9J6K - chains A and B; structure by electron microscopy, 2.68 A resolution.

# Chain A
Name: DNA damage-binding protein 1
Organism: Homo sapiens
UniProt: Q16531 (DDB1_HUMAN); residues 1-1140 here = UniProt positions 1-1140
Amino-acid sequence (1144 residues; numbered -3 to 1140; the number before each row is that of its first residue; numbers below 1 keep their minus sign (Met-3 is residue -3)):
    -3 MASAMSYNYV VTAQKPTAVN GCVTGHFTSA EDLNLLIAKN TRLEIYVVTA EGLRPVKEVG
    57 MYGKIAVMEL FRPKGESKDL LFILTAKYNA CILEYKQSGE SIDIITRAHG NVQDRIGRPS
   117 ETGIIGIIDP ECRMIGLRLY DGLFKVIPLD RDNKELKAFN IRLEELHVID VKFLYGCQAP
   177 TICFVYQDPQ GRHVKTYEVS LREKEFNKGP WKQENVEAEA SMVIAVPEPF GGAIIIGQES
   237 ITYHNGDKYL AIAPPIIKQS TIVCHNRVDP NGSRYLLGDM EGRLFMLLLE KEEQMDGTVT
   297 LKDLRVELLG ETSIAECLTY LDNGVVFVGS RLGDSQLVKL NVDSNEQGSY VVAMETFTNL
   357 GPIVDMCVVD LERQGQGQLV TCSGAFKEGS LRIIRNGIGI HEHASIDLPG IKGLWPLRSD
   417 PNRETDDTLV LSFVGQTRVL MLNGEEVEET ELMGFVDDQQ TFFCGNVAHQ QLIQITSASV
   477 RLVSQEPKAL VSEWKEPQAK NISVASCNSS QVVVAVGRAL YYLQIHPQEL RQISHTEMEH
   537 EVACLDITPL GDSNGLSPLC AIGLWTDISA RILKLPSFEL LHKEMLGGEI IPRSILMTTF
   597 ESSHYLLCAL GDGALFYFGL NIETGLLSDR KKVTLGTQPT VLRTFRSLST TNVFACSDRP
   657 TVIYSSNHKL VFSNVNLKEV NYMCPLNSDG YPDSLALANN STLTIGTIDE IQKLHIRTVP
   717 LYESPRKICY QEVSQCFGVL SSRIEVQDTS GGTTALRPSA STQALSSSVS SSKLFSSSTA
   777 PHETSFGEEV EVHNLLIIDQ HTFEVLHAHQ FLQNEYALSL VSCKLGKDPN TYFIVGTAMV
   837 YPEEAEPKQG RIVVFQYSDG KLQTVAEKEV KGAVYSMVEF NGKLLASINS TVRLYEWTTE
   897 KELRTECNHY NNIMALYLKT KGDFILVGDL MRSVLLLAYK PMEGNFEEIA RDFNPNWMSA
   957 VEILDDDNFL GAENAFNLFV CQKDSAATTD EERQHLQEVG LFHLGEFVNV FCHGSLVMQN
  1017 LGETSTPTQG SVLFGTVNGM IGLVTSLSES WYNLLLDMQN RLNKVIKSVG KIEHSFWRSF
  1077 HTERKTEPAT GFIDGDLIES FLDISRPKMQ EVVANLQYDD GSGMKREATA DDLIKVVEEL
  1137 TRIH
Disordered / not traced: -3 to 0, 774-778, 1016-1022, 1111-1123
Sequence notes: initiating methionine (-3); expression tag (-2 to 0)
Curated features (UniProtKB/Swiss-Prot):
  - modified residue: Ser2 (N-acetylserine), Lys1067 (N6-acetyllysine), Thr1125 (Phosphothreonine)
  - cross-link: Lys1121 (Glycyl lysine isopeptide (Lys-Gly) (interchain with G-Cter in SUMO2))
  - natural variant: Asp184 to Gln186 (deletion: In WHIKERS), Arg188 (R188Q: In WHIKERS; R188W: In WHIKERS), Glu213 (E213K: In WHIKERS), Phe429 (F429V: In WHIKERS)
  - mutagenesis: Tyr316 to Asn319 (Impairs interaction with DDA1), Glu537 (E537A: Slightly impairs interaction with CUL4A), Trp561 (W561A: Strongly impairs interaction with CUL4A), Glu840 to Glu842 (Impairs interaction with AMBRA1, DTL, DET1, DCAF1, DCAF5, DCAF11 and DCAF8), Met910 to Tyr913 (Impairs interaction with AMBRA1, DTL and DCAF5), Trp953 (W953A: Impairs interaction with AMBRA1, ERCC8, DCAF5 and DCAF11)
Disulfides: Cys18-Cys313

# Chain B
Name: Protein X
Organism: Hepatitis B virus
UniProt: Q77UW5 (Q77UW5_HBV); numbering as in UniProt (aligned over 1-154)
Amino-acid sequence (171 residues; each row starts with the number of its first residue; numbers below 1 keep their minus sign (Met-16 is residue -16)):
   -16 MASAWSHPQF EKGSGSGMAA RLYCQLDPSR DVLCLRPVGA ESRGRPLSGP LGTLSSPSPS
    44 AVPADHGAHL SLRGLPVCAF SSAGPCALRF TSARCMETTV NAHQILPKVL HKRTLGLPAM
   104 STTDLEAYFK DCVFKDWEEL GEEIRLKVFV LGGCRHKLVC APAPCNFFTS A
Disordered / not traced: -16 to 86, 113-154
Sequence notes: initiating methionine (-16); expression tag (-15 to 0)

# Interface between chain A and chain B
Contacting residue pairs - 28 pairs, chain A then chain B:
  Arg327(A) with Leu98(B), hydrogen bond (side chain-backbone); Gly99(B); Leu100(B)
  Pro358(A) with Thr97(B); Leu98(B)
  Val360(A) with Thr97(B)
  Arg722(A) with His94(B), hydrogen bond
  Tyr812(A) with Pro90(B), hydrophobic; His94(B)
  Glu840(A) with Ile88(B)
  Ala841(A) with Gln87(B); Ile88(B)
  Glu842(A) with Ile88(B)
  Pro843(A) with Pro90(B), hydrophobic
  Met910(A) with Leu89(B), hydrophobic
  Leu912(A) with Leu93(B), hydrophobic
  Met927(A) with Phe112(B), hydrophobic
  Trp953(A) with Thr105(B); Leu108(B), hydrophobic; Glu109(B)
  Asn970(A) with Arg96(B); Thr105(B)
  Phe1003(A) with Arg96(B)
  Asn1005(A) with Thr97(B), hydrogen bond (side chain-backbone)
  Val1033(A) with Arg96(B); Thr97(B); Leu98(B); Gly99(B)
Other interface residues (no listed pair), chain A (23 interface residues in all): Leu328, Gly380, Val836, Tyr837, Leu926, Arg1080
Other interface residues (no listed pair), chain B (17 interface residues in all): Lys91, Tyr111

# In short
The interface between chain A and chain B involves 23 residues on one side and 17 on the other, with 3
hydrogen bonds. Polar contacts include Arg327(A)-Leu98(B), Arg722(A)-His94(B) and Asn1005(A)-Thr97(B). From
UniProt: 14 mutagenesis sites on chain A.
Chain A is DNA damage-binding protein 1 (Homo sapiens) and chain B is Protein X (Hepatitis B virus); the
structure, HBx complexed with DDB1, was determined by electron microscopy together with 9J6J from the same
study.
